2XPH - chain A; structure by X-ray diffraction, 2.40 A resolution.

[Chain A]
Name: Sentrin-specific protease 1
From: Homo sapiens
Notes: EC 3.4.22.-; fragment: catalytic fragment, residues 415-644
Reference sequence: Q9P0U3 (SENP1_HUMAN); residues 415-644 here = UniProt positions 415-644
Sequence (238 residues; row label = number of the first residue in the row):
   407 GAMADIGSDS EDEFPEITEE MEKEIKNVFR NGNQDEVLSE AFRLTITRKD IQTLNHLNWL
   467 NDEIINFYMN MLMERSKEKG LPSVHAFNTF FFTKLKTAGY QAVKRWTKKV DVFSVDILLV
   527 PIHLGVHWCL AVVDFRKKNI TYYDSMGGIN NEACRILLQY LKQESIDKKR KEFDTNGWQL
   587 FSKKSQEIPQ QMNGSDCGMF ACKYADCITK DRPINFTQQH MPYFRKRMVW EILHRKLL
Disordered / not traced: 407-417
Sequence notes: expression tag (407-414)
Bound ions: Co2+: Glu-430, His-640 (shared with 2 residues of chain B)
Curated features (UniProtKB/Swiss-Prot):
  - motif: Lys-574 to Lys-577 (Nuclear localization signal), Pro-628 to Met-634 (Nuclear localization signal), Val-635 to Leu-644 (Nuclear export signal)
  - active site: His-533, Asp-550, Cys-603 (Nucleophile)
  - mutagenesis: Asp-441 (D441A: No effect on SUMO2 processing and SUMO2 deconjugating activities), Trp-465 (W465A: Impairs SUMO2 processing and SUMO2 deconjugating activities), Asp-468 (D468A: Slightly impairs SUMO2 processing activity. No effect on SUMO2 deconjugating activity), Phe-496 (F496A: Impairs SUMO2 processing activity. No effect on SUMO2 deconjugating activity), Arg-511 (R511A: Impairs SUMO2 processing activity. No effect on SUMO2 deconjugating activity), Trp-512 (W512A: Impairs SUMO2 processing and SUMO2 deconjugating activities), His-529 (H529A: Impairs SUMO2 processing activity. No effect on SUMO2 deconjugating activity), Val-532 (V532A: No effect on SUMO2 processing and SUMO2 deconjugating activities), His-533 (H533A: Abolishes SUMO2 processing and SUMO2 deconjugating activities), Trp-534 (W534A: Abolishes SUMO2 processing and SUMO2 deconjugating activities), Asp-550 (D550A: Abolishes SUMO2 processing and SUMO2 deconjugating activities), Gln-597 (Q597A: Abolishes SUMO2 processing and SUMO2 deconjugating activities), 1 further mutagenesis entry in UniProt

[Overview]
The Co2+ site is built by Glu-430 and His-640. From UniProt: 3 active-site residues and 13 mutagenesis sites.
Chain A is Sentrin-specific protease 1 (Homo sapiens); the structure, Crystal structure of human SENP1 with
the bound cobalt, was determined by X-ray diffraction (same publication as 2XRE).
